PDB entry 7U7C | X-ray diffraction, 1.55 A resolution | chains A and T of the 3 polymer chains in the assembly

Chain A:
Name: DNA polymerase eta
From: Homo sapiens
Notes: EC 2.7.7.7
Reference sequence: Q9Y253 (POLH_HUMAN); residues 1-432 here = UniProt positions 1-432
Sequence (435 residues; row label = number of the first residue in the row; numbers below 1 keep their minus sign (Gly-2 is residue -2)):
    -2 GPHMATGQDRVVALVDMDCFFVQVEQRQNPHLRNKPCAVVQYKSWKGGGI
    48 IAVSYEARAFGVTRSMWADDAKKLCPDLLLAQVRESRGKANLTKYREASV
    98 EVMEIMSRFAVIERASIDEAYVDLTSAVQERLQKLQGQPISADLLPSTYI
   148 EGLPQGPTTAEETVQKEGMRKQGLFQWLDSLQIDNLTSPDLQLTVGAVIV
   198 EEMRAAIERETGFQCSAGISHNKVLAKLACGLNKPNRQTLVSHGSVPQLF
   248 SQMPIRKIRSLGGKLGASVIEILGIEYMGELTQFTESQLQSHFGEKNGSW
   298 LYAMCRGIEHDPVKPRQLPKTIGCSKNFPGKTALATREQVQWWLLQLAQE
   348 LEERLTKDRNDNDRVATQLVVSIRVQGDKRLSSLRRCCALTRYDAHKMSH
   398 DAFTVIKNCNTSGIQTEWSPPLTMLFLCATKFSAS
Disordered / not traced: 155-159
Construct notes: expression tag (-2 to 0)
Bound ions: Mg2+ site 1: Asp13, Met14 (together with diphosphate) (shared with 1 residue of chain P); Mg2+ site 2: Asp13, Asp115, Glu116 (together with 2'-deoxyguanosine-5'-triphosphate) (shared with 2 residues of chain P)
Small-molecule neighbours: 2'-deoxyguanosine-5'-triphosphate / diphosphate: Asp13, Met14, Asp15, Cys16, Phe17, Phe18, Gln38, Ile48, Ala49, Tyr52, Arg55, Arg61, Leu89, Ile114, Asp115, Lys231
Curated features (UniProtKB/Swiss-Prot):
  - binding site (Mg(2+)): Asp13, Met14, Asp115, Glu116
  - binding site (Mn(2+)): Asp13, Met14, Asp115, Glu116
  - binding site (a 2'-deoxyribonucleoside 5'-triphosphate): Arg61
  - natural variant: Val37 (deletion: In XPV), Leu75 (deletion: In XPV), Arg93 (R93P: In XPV), Arg111 (R111H: In XPV), Thr122 (T122P: In XPV), Gly153 (G153D: In a breast cancer sample), Thr191 (T191P: In XPV), Gly263 (G263V: In XPV), Val266 (V266D: In XPV), Gly295 (G295R: In XPV), Arg361 (R361S: In XPV)
  - mutagenesis: Tyr52 (Y52A/F: Reduces DNA polymerase activity; Y52E: Reduces DNA polymerase activity. Increases fidelity of replication and reduces translesion bypass), Arg61 (R61A: Reduces enzymatic activity by two-thirds), Ser62 (S62G: Increased DNA polymerase activity and translesion bypass compared to wild-type), Ala68 (A68S/V: Severe reduction in thymine dimer translesion bypass), Asn324 to Pro326 (Reduces binding to chromatin and to monoubiquitinated PCNA. Abolishes binding to monoubiquitinated PCNA; when associated with 705-E--H-713 Del)

Chain T:
Molecule: 12-nt DNA strand
Sequence (12 nucleotides; row label = number of the first residue in the row):
     1 CATTATGACGCT
Small-molecule neighbours: 2'-deoxyguanosine-5'-triphosphate / diphosphate: DT3, DT4, DA5

Chain A / chain T interface:
Pairs across the interface (39; chain A residue first):
  Gln38(A) with DT4(T), hydrogen bond to the base; DA5(T), sugar contact
  Tyr39(A) with DT4(T), phosphate contact; DA5(T), hydrogen bond to the phosphate
  Trp42(A) with DA2(T), stacking on the base
  Arg61(A) with DT3(T), hydrogen bond to the base; DT4(T), hydrogen bond to the base
  Ser62(A) with DT3(T), hydrogen bond to the base
  Trp64(A) with DT3(T), sugar contact
  Lys86(A) with DT6(T), salt bridge to the phosphate
  Ala87(A) with DA5(T), sugar contact
  Leu89(A) with DA5(T), phosphate contact; DT6(T), phosphate contact
  Arg93(A) with DT6(T), salt bridge to the phosphate; DG7(T), salt bridge to the phosphate
  Lys293(A) with DG10(T), phosphate contact
  Lys311(A) with DC9(T), phosphate contact
  Arg313(A) with DC9(T), salt bridge to the phosphate
  Pro316(A) with DA8(T), phosphate contact
  Lys317(A) with DA8(T), hydrogen bond to the phosphate; DC9(T), salt bridge to the phosphate
  Thr318(A) with DG7(T), sugar contact; DA8(T), hydrogen bond to the phosphate
  Ile319(A) with DG7(T), phosphate contact
  Gly320(A) with DT6(T), sugar contact; DG7(T), hydrogen bond to the phosphate
  Cys321(A) with DT6(T), phosphate contact
  Ser322(A) with DA5(T), sugar contact; DT6(T), hydrogen bond to the phosphate
  Lys323(A) with DA5(T), salt bridge to the phosphate
  Asn324(A) with DT4(T), hydrogen bond to the phosphate; DA5(T), hydrogen bond to the phosphate
  Pro326(A) with DA2(T), sugar contact; DT4(T), phosphate contact
  Gly327(A) with DC1(T), hydrogen bond to the phosphate; DA2(T), phosphate contact
  Thr329(A) with DA2(T), base contact
  Arg351(A) with DT6(T), salt bridge to the phosphate; DG7(T), salt bridge to the phosphate
Interface residues without a listed pair, chain A (33 interface residues in all): Gly46, Ile47, Ile48, Glu110, Arg111, Leu315, Glu347
Interface residues without a listed pair, chain T (11 interface residues in all): DC11

Summary:
33 residues of chain A and 11 residues of chain T are in contact; the contacts include 12 hydrogen bonds, 8
salt bridges and 1 aromatic stacking contact. Polar pairs include Gln38(A)-DT4(T), Arg61(A)-DT3(T) and
Arg61(A)-DT4(T).
Chain A is DNA polymerase eta (Homo sapiens) and chain T is a 12-nt DNA strand; the structure, Human DNA
polymerase eta-DNA ternary mismatch complex:reaction with 1.0 mM Mg2+ for 300s, was determined by X-ray
diffraction, deposited together with 7U72, 7U73, 7U74, 7U75, 7U76, 7U77 and 26 further entries.
